4EJK - chains A and N of the 3 polymer chains in the assembly; structure by X-ray diffraction, 1.79 A resolution.

Chain A:
Name: Protease
From: Human immunodeficiency virus 1
Notes: EC 3.4.23.16
UniProtKB: P12499 (POL_HV1Z2); residues 1-99 here correspond to UniProt positions 490-588 (UniProt number = residue number + 489)
Sequence (99 residues; each row starts with the number of its first residue):
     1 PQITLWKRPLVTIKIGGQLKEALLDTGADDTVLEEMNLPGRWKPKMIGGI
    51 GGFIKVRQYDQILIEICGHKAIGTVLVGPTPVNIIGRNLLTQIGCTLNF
Construct notes: conflict Lys-7 (Gln496 in P12499), Arg-41 (Lys530 in P12499)
UniProt features mapped onto this chain:
  - region (Dimerization of protease): Pro-1 to Leu-5, Gly-49 to Lys-55, Asn-88 to Phe-99
  - active site: Asp-25 (For protease activity)
  - site: Phe-99 (Cleavage)
Small-molecule neighbours: indolylpropionic acid (IOP): Trp-42, Pro-44, Lys-45, Met-46, Lys-55, Val-56, Arg-57
Reported in the primary citation:
  - binding site for indolylpropionic acid: Trp-42, Pro-44, Met-46, Lys-55, Val-56, Arg-57
  - conformationally variable residues (side-chain flip): Lys-55
  - contacts within the chain: Glu-35/Arg-57 (salt bridge)

Chain N:
Name: pepstatin
Sequence (6 residues; numbered 1 to 6; the number before each row is that of its first residue):
     1 XVVXAX
Modified positions: IVA (isovaleric acid) at position 1; STA (statine) at position 4; STA (statine) at position 6

Chain A / chain N interface:
Pairs across the interface - 22 pairs, chain A then chain N:
  Arg-8(A) / STA_6(N)
  Asp-25(A) / STA_4(N)
  Gly-27(A) / Val-2(N)
  Gly-27(A) / STA_4(N)  hydrogen bond (backbone-backbone)
  Ala-28(A) / Val-2(N)
  Ala-28(A) / Val-3(N)  hydrophobic
  Asp-29(A) / IVA_1(N)
  Asp-29(A) / Val-2(N)  hydrogen bond (side chain-backbone)
  Asp-30(A) / Val-3(N)
  Val-32(A) / Val-3(N)  hydrophobic
  Ile-47(A) / IVA_1(N)
  Ile-47(A) / Val-3(N)  hydrophobic
  Gly-48(A) / IVA_1(N)  hydrogen bond (backbone-backbone)
  Gly-48(A) / Val-2(N)
  Gly-48(A) / Val-3(N)  hydrogen bond (backbone-backbone)
  Gly-49(A) / Val-3(N)
  Gly-49(A) / STA_4(N)
  Ile-50(A) / Val-3(N)
  Ile-50(A) / STA_4(N)
  Ile-50(A) / Ala-5(N)  hydrophobic
  Pro-81(A) / STA_6(N)
  Ile-84(A) / Val-3(N)  hydrophobic
Interface residues without a listed pair, chain A (14 interface residues in all): Val-82

In short:
14 residues of chain A face 6 of chain N across their interface, with 4 hydrogen bonds. Polar pairs include
Asp-29(A)/Val-2(N), Gly-27(A)/STA_4(N) and Gly-48(A)/IVA_1(N). Ligands of chain A: indolylpropionic acid. The
paper reports a binding site for indolylpropionic acid at Trp-42(A), Pro-44(A) and Met-46(A) among others;
conformational variability at Lys-55(A).
Here chain A is Protease (Human immunodeficiency virus 1) and chain N is pepstatin. Entry 4EJK (HIV Protease
(PR) dimer in closed form with pepstatin in active site and fragment 1F1-N in ...) was determined by X-ray
diffraction, deposited together with 4EJ8, 4EJD and 4EJL.
